PDB entry 1SMU | X-ray diffraction, 1.43 A resolution | chain A

[Chain A]
Molecule: Rubredoxin
From: Clostridium pasteurianum
UniProt: P00268 (RUBR_CLOPA); numbering as in UniProt (aligned over 1-54)
Amino-acid sequence (54 residues; numbered 1 to 54; the number before each row is that of its first residue):
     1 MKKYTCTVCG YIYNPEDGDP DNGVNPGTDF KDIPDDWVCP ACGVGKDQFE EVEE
Sequence notes: engineered mutation Ala41 (Leu in P00268)
Bound ions: Fe2+: Cys6, Cys9, Cys39, Cys42
UniProt features mapped onto this chain:
  - binding site (Fe cation): Cys6, Cys9, Cys39, Cys42
  - modified residue: Met1 (N-formylmethionine)

[Summary]
Cys6, Cys9, Cys39 and Cys42 coordinate Fe2+. Curated annotation (UniProt) lists 4 Fe cation-binding residues.
Chain A is Rubredoxin (Clostridium pasteurianum); the structure, Crystal Structure of Cp Rd L41A mutant in
reduced state 1 (drop-reduced), was determined by X-ray diffraction, deposited together with 1SMM and 1SMW.
